Entry 1OR7 (X-ray diffraction, 2.00 A resolution); this record covers chains A and C.

# Chain A
Protein: RNA polymerase sigma-E factor
Source organism: Escherichia coli
UniProt: P0AGB6 (RPOE_ECOLI); residue numbers follow UniProt; this construct covers 1-191
Sequence (194 residues; each row starts with the number of its first residue; numbers below 1 keep their minus sign (Gly-2 is residue -2)):
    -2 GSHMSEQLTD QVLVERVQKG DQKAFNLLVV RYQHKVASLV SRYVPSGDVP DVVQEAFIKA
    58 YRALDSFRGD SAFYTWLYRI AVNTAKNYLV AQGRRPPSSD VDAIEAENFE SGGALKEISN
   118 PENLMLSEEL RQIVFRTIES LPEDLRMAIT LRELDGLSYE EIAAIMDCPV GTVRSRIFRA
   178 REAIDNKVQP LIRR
Unresolved in the structure: -2, 112-119, 188-191
Construct notes: cloning artifact (-2 to 0)
Swiss-Prot annotation at these positions:
  - DNA-binding region: Tyr156 to Phe175 (H-T-H motif)
  - motif: Asp48 to Leu61 (Polymerase core binding)
  - mutagenesis: Leu25 (L25P: In SR1576; loss of sigma factor activity), Cys165 (C165A: Binds RNAP and RseA normally), Ser172 (S172P: In SR1723; loss of sigma factor activity), Arg178 (R178G: In SR1502; decreased sigma factor activity. Does not bind RseA, still binds RNAP), Ile181 (I181A: In SR1503; decreased sigma factor activity. Does not bind RseA, still binds RNAP), Val185 (V185A: In SR1504; decreased sigma factor activity. Does not bind RseA, still binds RNAP)

# Chain C
Protein: Sigma-E factor negative regulatory protein
Source organism: Escherichia coli
Notes: fragment: RseA-N, residues 1-90
UniProt: P0AFX7 (RSEA_ECOLI); numbering as in UniProt (aligned over 1-90)
Sequence (90 residues; row label = number of the first residue in the row):
     1 MQKEQLSALM DGETLDSELL NELAHNPEMQ KTWESYHLIR DSMRGDTPEV LHFDISSRVM
    61 AAIEEEPVRQ PATLIPEAQP APHQWQKMPF
Unresolved in the structure: 67-90
Swiss-Prot annotation at these positions:
  - mutagenesis: Met1 to Glu28 (Loss of anti-sigma factor activity), Asp11 (D11H: Loss of anti-sigma factor activity), Leu19 (L19P: Loss of anti-sigma factor activity), Trp33 (W33C: Loss of anti-sigma factor activity), Gln79 (Q79A: No binding of N-terminal fragment to SspB), Trp85 (W85A: No binding of N-terminal fragment to SspB), Met88 (M88A: Reduced binding of N-terminal fragment to SspB)

# How chain A and chain C interact
Contacting residue pairs (112; chain A residue first):
  Ser-1(A) with Arg44(C), hydrogen bond (backbone-side chain)
  His0(A) with Arg44(C), hydrogen bond
  Ser2(A) with Asp11(C); Gly12(C)
  Glu3(A) with Arg40(C), salt bridge; Arg44(C), salt bridge
  Thr6(A) with Leu9(C), hydrogen bond (side chain-backbone); Gly12(C); Leu15(C)
  Val9(A) with Leu20(C), hydrophobic
  Arg13(A) with Ser17(C), hydrogen bond (side chain-backbone); Leu20(C); Asn21(C)
  Gln19(A) with Met60(C); Ile63(C)
  Lys20(A) with Ala24(C), hydrogen bond (side chain-backbone); His25(C)
  Asn23(A) with Met60(C)
  Leu24(A) with Leu23(C), hydrophobic; Trp33(C), hydrogen bond (backbone-side chain)
  Val26(A) with Ser56(C)
  Val27(A) with Trp33(C); Glu34(C); Ser56(C)
  Arg28(A) with Met10(C), hydrogen bond (side chain-backbone); His37(C), hydrogen bond; Arg40(C)
  Gln30(A) with Ile55(C); Ser56(C), hydrogen bond (side chain-backbone)
  His31(A) with Leu38(C); Asp41(C); Asp46(C); Pro48(C); Leu51(C); His52(C)
  Lys32(A) with Asp41(C); Asp46(C)
  Ala34(A) with Pro48(C), hydrophobic
  Ser35(A) with Thr47(C), hydrogen bond (side chain-backbone); Pro48(C)
  Ser38(A) with Pro48(C)
  Pro47(A) with His52(C); Arg58(C)
  Asp48(A) with Arg58(C), salt bridge
  Val50(A) with Ile55(C), hydrophobic
  Gln51(A) with Arg58(C), hydrogen bond (side chain-backbone); Val59(C); Ala62(C)
  Phe54(A) with Val59(C), hydrophobic
  Ile55(A) with Ala62(C), hydrophobic; Glu66(C)
  Tyr58(A) with Ile63(C), hydrophobic
  Arg59(A) with Glu66(C), salt bridge
  Asn120(A) with Leu51(C); His52(C); Phe53(C), hydrogen bond (backbone-backbone); Asp54(C)
  Leu121(A) with Val50(C), hydrophobic; Leu51(C); His52(C)
  Met122(A) with Val50(C); Leu51(C), hydrogen bond (backbone-backbone); Phe53(C), hydrophobic
  Leu123(A) with Glu49(C)
  Ser124(A) with Thr47(C), hydrogen bond; Pro48(C), hydrogen bond (side chain-backbone); Glu49(C), hydrogen bond (backbone-backbone); Leu51(C)
  Leu127(A) with Leu38(C), hydrophobic; Ser42(C); Leu51(C), hydrophobic
  Arg128(A) with Ser42(C), hydrogen bond (side chain-backbone); Met43(C), hydrogen bond (side chain-backbone); Gly45(C)
  Val131(A) with Ser42(C); Met43(C), hydrophobic
  Phe132(A) with Met43(C)
  Ile135(A) with Met43(C), hydrophobic
  Ile146(A) with Met43(C)
  Arg149(A) with Asp11(C), salt bridge; Arg40(C); Arg44(C)
  Glu150(A) with Arg40(C), salt bridge; Met43(C); Arg44(C), salt bridge
  Leu151(A) with Met43(C)
  Ser155(A) with Glu13(C)
  Tyr156(A) with Ser7(C); Ala8(C); Asp11(C), hydrogen bond; Glu13(C), hydrogen bond (backbone-side chain)
  Arg171(A) with Glu4(C), salt bridge; Ala8(C)
  Ser172(A) with Glu4(C), hydrogen bond
  Ile174(A) with Asp11(C)
  Phe175(A) with Lys3(C); Glu4(C); Ser7(C); Tyr36(C)
  Arg178(A) with Ser7(C), hydrogen bond; Met10(C); Asp11(C), salt bridge; Tyr36(C); Ile39(C); Arg40(C)
  Glu179(A) with Lys3(C); Tyr36(C), hydrogen bond
  Ile181(A) with Ile39(C), hydrophobic
  Asp182(A) with Ser35(C), hydrogen bond; Ile39(C)
  Gln186(A) with Lys31(C), hydrogen bond (side chain-backbone); Ser35(C), hydrogen bond
Also at the interface, not in a pair above, chain A (57 interface residues in all): Leu5, Leu10, Phe22, Val185
Also at the interface, not in a pair above, chain C (49 interface residues in all): Gln5, Glu64

# In short
Chain A and chain C form an interface of 57 and 49 residues respectively; the contacts include 26 hydrogen
bonds and 9 salt bridges. Polar pairs include Glu3(A)-Arg40(C), Glu3(A)-Arg44(C) and Asp48(A)-Arg58(C).
Here chain A is RNA polymerase sigma-E factor and chain C is Sigma-E factor negative regulatory protein, both
from Escherichia coli. Entry 1OR7 (Crystal Structure of Escherichia coli sigmaE with the Cytoplasmic Domain of
its Anti-sigma RseA) was determined by X-ray diffraction.
